6F73 - chain A; structure by X-ray diffraction, 2.22 A resolution.

[Chain A]
Name: MtVAO615
Organism: Myceliophthora thermophila (strain ATCC 42464 / BCRC 31852 / DSM 1799)
UniProt: G2QDQ9 (G2QDQ9_MYCTT); residue numbers follow UniProt; this construct covers 1-574
Chain sequence (574 residues; each row starts with the number of its first residue):
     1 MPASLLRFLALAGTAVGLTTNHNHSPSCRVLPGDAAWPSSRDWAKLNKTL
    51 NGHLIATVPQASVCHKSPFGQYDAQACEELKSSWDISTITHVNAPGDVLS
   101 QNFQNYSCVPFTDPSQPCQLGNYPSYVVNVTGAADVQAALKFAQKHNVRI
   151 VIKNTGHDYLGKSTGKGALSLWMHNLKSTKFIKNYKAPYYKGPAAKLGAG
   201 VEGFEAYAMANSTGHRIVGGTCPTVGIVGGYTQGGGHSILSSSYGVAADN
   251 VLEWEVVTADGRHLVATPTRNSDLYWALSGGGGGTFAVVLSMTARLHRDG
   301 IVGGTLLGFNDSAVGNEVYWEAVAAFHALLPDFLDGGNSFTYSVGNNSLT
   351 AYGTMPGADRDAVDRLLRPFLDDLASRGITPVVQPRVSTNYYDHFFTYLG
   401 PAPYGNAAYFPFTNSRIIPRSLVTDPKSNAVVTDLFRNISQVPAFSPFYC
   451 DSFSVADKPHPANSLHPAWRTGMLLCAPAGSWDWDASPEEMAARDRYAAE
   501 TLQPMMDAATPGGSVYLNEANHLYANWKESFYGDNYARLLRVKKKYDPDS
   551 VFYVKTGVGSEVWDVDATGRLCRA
Not modelled in the structure: 1-26
Cystine bridges: C28-C572, C64-C77, C108-C118, C450-C476
Covalent attachments: N-acetylglucosamine (NAG) linked to N47, N105, N129; flavin-adenine dinucleotide (FAD) linked to H157, C222
Residues lining bound ligands: FAD (flavin-adenine dinucleotide): S87, I152, K153, N154, T155, G156, D158, Y159, K162, S163, M173, A199, G220, T221, V225, G226, G229, G230, Y231, Q233, G236, H237, G283, G284, A287, V288, V289, A407, A408, Y409, Y516, N518, E519, V554
Reported in the primary citation:
  - binding site for flavin-adenine dinucleotide: H157, C222

[Overview]
Covalently linked flavin-adenine dinucleotide: at H157. Covalently linked N-acetylglucosamine: at N47, N105
and N129. From the paper: a binding site for flavin-adenine dinucleotide at H157 and C222.
Chain A is MtVAO615 (Myceliophthora thermophila (strain ATCC 42464 / BCRC 31852 / DSM 1799)); the structure,
Crystal structure of VAO-type flavoprotein MtVAO615 at pH 5.0 from Myceliophthora thermophila C1, was
determined by X-ray diffraction, deposited together with 6F72 and 6F74.
